PDB entry 4BHK | X-ray diffraction, 2.32 A resolution | chains A and X of the 4 polymer chains in the assembly

== Chain A ==
Name: Floricaula/leafy homolog 1
From: Physcomitrella patens
Notes: fragment: dna-binding domain, residues 180-347
UniProt: Q94IF5 (Q94IF5_PHYPA); numbering as in UniProt (aligned over 180-347)
Sequence (171 residues; row label = number of the first residue in the row):
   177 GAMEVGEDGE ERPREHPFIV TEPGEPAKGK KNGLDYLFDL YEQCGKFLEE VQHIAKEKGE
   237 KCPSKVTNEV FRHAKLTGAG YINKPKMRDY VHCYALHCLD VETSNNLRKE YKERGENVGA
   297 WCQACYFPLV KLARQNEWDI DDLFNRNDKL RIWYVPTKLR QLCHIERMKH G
Unresolved in the structure: 177-188, 347
Differences from the reference sequence: expression tag (177-179)

== Chain X ==
Molecule: Moss-cr54 DNA
Sequence (29 nucleotides; row label = number of the first residue in the row):
     1 GTGCTCACCG TCCGCTGGTC GCCCGTGGC

== Interface between chain A and chain X ==
Residue-residue contacts (19; chain A residue first):
  Arg-190(A) with DC8(X), phosphate contact; DC9(X), phosphate contact
  Glu-191(A) with DC8(X), phosphate contact; DC9(X), hydrogen bond to the phosphate
  Pro-193(A) with DC8(X), phosphate contact
  Phe-194(A) with DC8(X), hydrogen bond to the phosphate
  Lys-237(A) with DG17(X), hydrogen bond to the phosphate; DG18(X), salt bridge to the phosphate
  Lys-251(A) with DG10(X), salt bridge to the phosphate
  Asn-259(A) with DC9(X), hydrogen bond to the phosphate
  Pro-261(A) with DC9(X), base contact; DG10(X), base contact
  Lys-262(A) with DC9(X), salt bridge to the phosphate
  Asp-265(A) with DC9(X), hydrogen bond to the base
  Tyr-266(A) with DC8(X), hydrogen bond to the phosphate
  Asn-293(A) with DC6(X), hydrogen bond to the phosphate; DA7(X), phosphate contact
  Val-294(A) with DA7(X), phosphate contact
  Gly-295(A) with DA7(X), hydrogen bond to the phosphate
Other interface residues (no listed pair), chain A (17 interface residues in all): Pro-189, His-192, Tyr-257
Other interface residues (no listed pair), chain X (8 interface residues in all): DT11

== In short ==
The interface between chain A and chain X involves 17 residues on one side and 8 on the other; the contacts
include 8 hydrogen bonds and 3 salt bridges. Among the polar pairs are Asp-265(A)/DC9(X), Glu-191(A)/DC9(X)
and Phe-194(A)/DC8(X).
Here chain A is Floricaula/leafy homolog 1 (Physcomitrella patens) and chain X is Moss-cr54 DNA. Entry 4BHK
(Crystal Structure of Moss Leafy bound to DNA) was determined by X-ray diffraction.
